Entry 7LUC (electron microscopy, 3.21 A resolution); this record covers chains B and I of the 15 polymer chains in the assembly.

Chain B:
Name: Fusion glycoprotein F0
From: Respiratory syncytial virus
Reference sequence: C3UPB8 (C3UPB8_9MONO); residue numbers follow UniProt; this construct covers 26-513
Chain sequence (527 residues; numbered 26 to 552; the number before each row is that of its first residue):
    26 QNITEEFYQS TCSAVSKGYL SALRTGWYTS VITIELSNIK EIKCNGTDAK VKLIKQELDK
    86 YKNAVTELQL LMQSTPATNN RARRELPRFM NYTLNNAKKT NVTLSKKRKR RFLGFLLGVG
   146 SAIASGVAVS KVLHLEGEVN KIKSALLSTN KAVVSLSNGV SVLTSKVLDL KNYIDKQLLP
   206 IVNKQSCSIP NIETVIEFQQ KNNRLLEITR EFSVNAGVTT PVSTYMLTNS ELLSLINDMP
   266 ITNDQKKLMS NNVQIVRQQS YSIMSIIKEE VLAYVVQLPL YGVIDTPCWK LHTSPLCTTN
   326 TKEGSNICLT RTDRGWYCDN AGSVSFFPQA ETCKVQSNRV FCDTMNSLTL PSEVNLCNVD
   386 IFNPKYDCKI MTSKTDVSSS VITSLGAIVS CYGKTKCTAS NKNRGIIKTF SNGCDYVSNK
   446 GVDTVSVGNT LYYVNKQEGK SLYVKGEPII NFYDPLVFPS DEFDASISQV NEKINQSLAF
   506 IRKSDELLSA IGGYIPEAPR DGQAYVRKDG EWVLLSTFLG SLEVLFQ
Unresolved in the structure: 98-136, 514-552
Disulfides: Cys-37/Cys-439, Cys-69/Cys-212, Cys-313/Cys-343, Cys-322/Cys-333, Cys-358/Cys-367, Cys-382/Cys-393, Cys-416/Cys-422
Sequence notes: conflict Glu-66 (Lys in C3UPB8), Val-76 (Ile in C3UPB8); engineered mutation Ile-67 (Asn in C3UPB8), Pro-215 (Ser in C3UPB8); expression tag (514-552)

Chain I:
Name: 01.4B Fab Light chain
From: Homo sapiens
Notes: antibody fragment or engineered binder
Chain sequence (112 residues; row label = number of the first residue in the row; a row labelled like 27A-27E holds insertion residues (27A, then the next letters in order)):
     1 DVVLTQSPLS LPVTLGQPAS ISCRSSQ
27A-27E SLVLS
    28 DGNTYLSWFH QRPGHSPRRL IYRISHRDSG VPDRFSGSES GTDFTLKISR VEAEDVGIYY
    88 CMQGTHWPRT FGQGTKVEIK
Disulfides: Cys-23/Cys-88

Chain B / chain I interface:
Contacting residue pairs (16; chain B residue first):
  Leu-171(B) / Arg-50(I)
  Leu-172(B) / Tyr-49(I)
  Leu-172(B) / Arg-50(I)  hydrogen bond (backbone-side chain)
  Ser-173(B) / Tyr-32(I)
  Ser-173(B) / Arg-46(I)  hydrogen bond
  Ser-173(B) / Tyr-49(I)
  Ser-173(B) / Arg-50(I)
  Thr-174(B) / Tyr-32(I)  hydrogen bond (backbone-side chain)
  Asn-175(B) / Leu-27D(I)
  Asn-175(B) / Asp-28(I)  hydrogen bond
  Asn-175(B) / Tyr-32(I)  hydrogen bond
  Lys-191(B) / Asp-28(I)
  Lys-191(B) / Arg-50(I)
  Val-192(B) / Asp-28(I)
  Asp-194(B) / Asn-30(I)  hydrogen bond
  Asn-197(B) / Asn-30(I)
Other interface residues (no listed pair), chain B (11 interface residues in all): Leu-193, Lys-226
Other interface residues (no listed pair), chain I (9 interface residues in all): Gly-29, His-53

Summary:
The interface between chain B and chain I involves 11 residues on one side and 9 on the other, with 6 hydrogen
bonds. Among the polar pairs are Leu-172(B)/Arg-50(I), Ser-173(B)/Arg-46(I) and Thr-174(B)/Tyr-32(I).
Here chain B is Fusion glycoprotein F0 (Respiratory syncytial virus) and chain I is 01.4B Fab Light chain
(Homo sapiens). Entry 7LUC (Cryo-EM structure of RSV preF bound by Fabs 32.4K and 01.4B) was determined by
electron microscopy, deposited together with 7LUD and 7LUE.
